Entry 3VYF (X-ray diffraction, 2.80 A resolution); this record covers chain A.

== Chain A ==
Molecule: Renin
From: Homo sapiens
Notes: EC 3.4.23.15
UniProtKB: P00797 (RENI_HUMAN); residues 1-340 here correspond to UniProt positions 67-406 (UniProt number = residue number + 66)
Sequence (340 residues; each row starts with the number of its first residue):
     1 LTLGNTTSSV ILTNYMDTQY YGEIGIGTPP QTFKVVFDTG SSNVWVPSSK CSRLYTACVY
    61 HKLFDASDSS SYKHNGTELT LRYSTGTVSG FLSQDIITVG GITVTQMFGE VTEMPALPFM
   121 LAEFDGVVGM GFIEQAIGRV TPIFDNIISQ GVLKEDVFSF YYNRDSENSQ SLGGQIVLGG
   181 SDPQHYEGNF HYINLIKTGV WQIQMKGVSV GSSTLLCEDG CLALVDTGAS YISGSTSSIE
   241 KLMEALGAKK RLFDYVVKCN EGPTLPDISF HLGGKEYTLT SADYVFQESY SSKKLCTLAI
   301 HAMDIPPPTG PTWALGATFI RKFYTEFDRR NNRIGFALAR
Unresolved in the structure: 167-170
Disulfides: Cys51-Cys58, Cys217-Cys221, Cys259-Cys296
Covalently attached groups: N-acetylglucosamine (NAG) linked to Asn75
Residues lining bound ligands: VYF ((3S,5R)-5-[4-(2-chlorophenyl)-2,2-dimethyl-5-oxopiperazin-1-yl]-N-(2,6-dimethylheptan-4-yl)piperidine-3-carboxamide): Gln19, Val36, Asp38, Gly40, Ser41, Arg82, Tyr83, Ser84, Thr85, Pro118, Phe119, Leu121, Ala122, Phe124, Val127, Gln135, Ile137, Leu224, Asp226, Gly228, Ala229, Ile305, Thr309
Curated features (UniProtKB/Swiss-Prot):
  - active site: Asp38, Asp226
  - glycosylation (N-linked (GlcNAc...) asparagine): Asn5, Asn75

== Summary ==
Ligands of chain A: compound VYF. Covalently linked N-acetylglucosamine: at Asn75. Curated annotation
(UniProt) lists active-site residues Asp38 and Asp226.
Chain A is Renin (Homo sapiens); the structure, Human renin in complex with inhibitor 9, was determined by
X-ray diffraction together with 3VYD and 3VYE from the same study.
